PDB entry 7T30 | electron microscopy, 3.00 A resolution | chains A and B of the 10 polymer chains in the assembly

Chain A:
Protein: NiFe hydrogenase subunit A
From: Acetomicrobium mobile
UniProtKB: I4BYB4 (I4BYB4_ACEMN); residues 1-692 here = UniProt positions 1-692
Sequence (692 residues; row label = number of the first residue in the row):
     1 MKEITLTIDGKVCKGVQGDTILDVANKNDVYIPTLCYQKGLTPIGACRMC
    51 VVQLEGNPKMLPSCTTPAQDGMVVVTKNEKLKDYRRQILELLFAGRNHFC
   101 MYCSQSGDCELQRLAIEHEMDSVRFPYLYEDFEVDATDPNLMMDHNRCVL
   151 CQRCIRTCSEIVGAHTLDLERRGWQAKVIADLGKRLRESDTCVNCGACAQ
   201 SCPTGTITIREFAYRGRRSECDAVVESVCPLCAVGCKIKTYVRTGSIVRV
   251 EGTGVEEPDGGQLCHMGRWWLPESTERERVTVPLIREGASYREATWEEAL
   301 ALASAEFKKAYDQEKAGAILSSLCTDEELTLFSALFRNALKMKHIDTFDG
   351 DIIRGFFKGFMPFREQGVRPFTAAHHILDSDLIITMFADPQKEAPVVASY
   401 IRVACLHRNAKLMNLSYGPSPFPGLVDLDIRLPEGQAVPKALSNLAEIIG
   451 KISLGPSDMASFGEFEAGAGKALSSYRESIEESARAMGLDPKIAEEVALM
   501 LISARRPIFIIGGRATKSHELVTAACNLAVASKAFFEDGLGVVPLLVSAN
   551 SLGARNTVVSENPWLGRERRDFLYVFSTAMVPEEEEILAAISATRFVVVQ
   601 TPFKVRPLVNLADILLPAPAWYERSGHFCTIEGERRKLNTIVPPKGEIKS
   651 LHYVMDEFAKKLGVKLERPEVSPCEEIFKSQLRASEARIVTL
Disordered / not traced: 453-478
Bound ions: 2Fe-2S cluster Fe: Cys36, Cys64; 4Fe-4S cluster Fe site 1: His98, Cys100, Cys103, Cys109; 4Fe-4S cluster Fe site 2 near Cys148 (its only coordinating residue here); 4Fe-4S cluster Fe site 3: Cys192, Cys195, Cys198; 4Fe-4S cluster Fe site 4 near Cys236 (its only coordinating residue here)
Residues lining bound ligands:
  - 2Fe-2S cluster (FES): Thr34, Leu35, Cys36, Tyr37, Gly45, Ala46, Cys47, Arg48, Cys50, Pro62, Cys64
  - 4Fe-4S cluster (SF4), molecule 1: Phe93, His98, Phe99, Cys100, Cys103, Gln105, Ser106, Cys109, Leu111, Gln112, Arg147, Thr204, Gly205
  - 4Fe-4S cluster (SF4), molecule 2: Leu141, Cys158, Val162, Ala164, Thr166, Leu167, Leu186, Cys192, Val193, Asn194, Cys195, Gly196, Ala197, Cys198
  - 4Fe-4S cluster (SF4), molecule 3: Arg147, Cys148, Val149, Leu150, Cys151, Gln152, Arg153, Cys154, Val178, Ser201, Cys202, Pro203, Thr204, Thr206, Ile207
  - 4Fe-4S cluster (SF4), molecule 4: Cys229, Leu231, Cys232, Val234, Gly235, Cys236, Leu263, Cys264, Met266, Gly267, Pro395, Val396

Chain B:
Protein: NiFe hydrogenase subunit B
From: Acetomicrobium mobile
UniProtKB: I4BYB5 (I4BYB5_ACEMN); residue numbers follow UniProt; this construct covers 1-597
Sequence (597 residues; row label = number of the first residue in the row):
     1 MAIYRAHVLVCRGTGCTASGAPGVMKAFKEELAKKGLDREVMLVETGCHG
    51 MCEMGPVVVVYPEGAFYCRVTPEDVPEIVEEHLYKGRIVQRLLYTVPEDM
   101 EKVPYYKDIPFYSKQHRIVLSNCGYIDPEKIEEYIARDGYMALGKALLEM
   151 TPEEVLEEVKKSGLRGRGGAGFPTGLKWEFAKKASGDKKYVICNADEGDP
   201 GAFMDRSTLEGDPHSVIEGMTIGAYVIGADEGYIYCRAEYPLAIKRLKIA
   251 IAQAEEMGLLGDHIMGTNFSFHLHLKEGAGAFVCGEETALMASIEGRRGM
   301 PRPRPPFPAQHGLWGKPTNINNVETWANVPRIILNGADWFASMGTEKSKG
   351 TKIFALTGKITNTGLIEVPMGITIREIIYELGGGILNGKEFKAVQIGGPS
   401 GGCLTKEHLDLPIDYESLTAAGAIMGSGGLVVMDEDTCMVDVAKFFLEFT
   451 QRESCGKCVPCREGTKQMLLMLQKICNGEGTMDDLSKLEELAHMVKETSL
   501 CGLGQTAPNPVITTIRYFRDEYVAHIKDKRCPAKICPALIKYVVDPEKCR
   551 KCGLCARNCPVKCISGDRQTPYLINQEKCIKCGTCMQVCPFGAIGKV
Disordered / not traced: 1-112, 538-597
Bound ions: 2Fe-2S cluster Fe: Cys476, Cys536
Residues lining bound ligands:
  - 2Fe-2S cluster (FES): Cys438, Asp441, Cys476, Glu521, His525, Cys531, Ala533, Ile535, Cys536
  - FMN (flavin mononucleotide): Gly166, Arg167, Gly168, Gly169, Ala170, Gly171, Lys177, Asn194, Asp196, Glu197, Gly198, Phe282, Val283, Gly285, Glu286, Glu287, Arg304, Ile320, Asn321, Asn322, Thr325, Gly502, Leu503
  - NAD (nicotinamide-adenine-dinucleotide): Gly168, Gly169, Ala170, Phe172, Lys177, Phe180, Glu197, Phe282, Glu286, Glu287, Arg304, Phe307, Pro308, Ala309, Gln310, Ser400, Ile424, Met425, Gly426, Ser427, Gly502
  - 4Fe-4S cluster (SF4): Val283, Pro301, Ser454, Cys455, Gly456, Lys457, Cys458, Cys461, Arg462, Ser499, Leu500, Cys501, Leu503, Gly504
From the paper describing this entry:
  - 2Fe-2S cluster coordination: Cys438, Cys476, His525, Cys531, Cys536
  - binding site for flavin mononucleotide: Lys177, Asn194, Glu197
  - binding site for NAD: Phe180, Glu287, Phe307
  - conformationally variable residues (loop rearrangement): Gly166 to Gly171, Ala195 to Met204, Gly278 to Glu287, Ile396 to Cys403, Ala423 to Gly429

Interface between chain A and chain B:
Contacting residue pairs (57; chain A residue first):
  Ile44(A) - Pro303(B)
  Ile44(A) - Lys457(B)
  Gly45(A) - Lys457(B)
  Gly45(A) - Leu500(B)
  Ala46(A) - Lys457(B)
  Ala46(A) - Cys458(B)
  Ala46(A) - Val459(B)  hydrogen bond (backbone-backbone)
  Cys47(A) - Val459(B)  hydrophobic
  Arg48(A) - Pro460(B)
  Arg48(A) - Thr498(B)  hydrogen bond (side chain-backbone)
  Arg48(A) - Ser499(B)
  Arg48(A) - Leu500(B)
  Met60(A) - Glu497(B)
  Met60(A) - Thr498(B)
  Thr65(A) - Pro303(B)
  Thr65(A) - Pro305(B)
  Pro67(A) - Pro305(B)
  Lys80(A) - Glu497(B)  salt bridge
  Asp83(A) - Glu490(B)
  Tyr84(A) - His493(B)
  Tyr84(A) - Met494(B)  hydrophobic
  Tyr84(A) - Glu497(B)  hydrogen bond
  Gln87(A) - Glu490(B)
  Gln87(A) - Leu491(B)
  Gln87(A) - Met494(B)
  Ile88(A) - Val459(B)  hydrophobic
  Ile88(A) - Met494(B)  hydrophobic
  Leu91(A) - Glu463(B)
  Leu91(A) - Gly464(B)
  Leu91(A) - Gln467(B)
  Leu91(A) - Met494(B)  hydrophobic
  Leu92(A) - Val459(B)  hydrophobic
  Leu92(A) - Arg462(B)
  Gly95(A) - Glu463(B)
  Arg124(A) - Lys487(B)  hydrogen bond (backbone-side chain)
  Phe125(A) - Gln467(B)
  Phe125(A) - Met471(B)  hydrophobic
  Phe125(A) - Leu491(B)  hydrophobic
  Pro126(A) - Gln467(B)
  Leu128(A) - Gln467(B)
  Leu128(A) - Leu470(B)  hydrophobic
  Val149(A) - Arg462(B)  hydrogen bond (backbone-side chain)
  Leu150(A) - Arg462(B)
  Gln152(A) - Lys457(B)
  Leu169(A) - Arg298(B)  hydrogen bond (backbone-side chain)
  Glu170(A) - Arg298(B)  hydrogen bond (backbone-side chain)
  Arg172(A) - Ala281(B)
  Arg172(A) - Arg452(B)  hydrogen bond (side chain-backbone)
  Arg172(A) - Glu453(B)  salt bridge
  Arg172(A) - Ser454(B)
  Arg172(A) - Cys455(B)
  Gly173(A) - Ser454(B)  hydrogen bond (backbone-backbone)
  Gly173(A) - Cys455(B)  hydrogen bond (backbone-backbone)
  Gly173(A) - Gly456(B)
  Gly173(A) - Arg462(B)
  Trp174(A) - Arg462(B)
  Trp174(A) - Lys466(B)
Other interface residues (no listed pair), chain A (34 interface residues in all): Val51, Pro58, Thr66, Ala94, Asp168, Ala176
Other interface residues (no listed pair), chain B (32 interface residues in all): Met300, Gln451, Lys474

Overview:
34 residues of chain A and 32 residues of chain B are in contact, with 10 hydrogen bonds and 2 salt bridges.
Polar contacts include Lys80(A)-Glu497(B), Arg172(A)-Glu453(B) and Arg48(A)-Thr498(B). The paper reports a
binding site for flavin mononucleotide at Lys177(B), Asn194(B) and Glu197(B); a binding site for NAD at
Phe180(B), Glu287(B) and Phe307(B).
Chain A is NiFe hydrogenase subunit A and chain B is NiFe hydrogenase subunit B, both from Acetomicrobium
mobile; the structure, Structure of electron bifurcating Ni-Fe hydrogenase complex HydABCSL in FMN/NAD(H)
bound state, was determined by electron microscopy (same publication as 7T2R).
